PDB entry 8Q9P | X-ray diffraction, 2.20 A resolution | chains A and K of the 5 polymer chains in the assembly

# Chain A
Molecule: MEF2D protein
From: Homo sapiens
UniProtKB: Q05BX2 (Q05BX2_HUMAN); numbering as in UniProt (aligned over 1-95)
Amino-acid sequence (95 residues; row label = number of the first residue in the row):
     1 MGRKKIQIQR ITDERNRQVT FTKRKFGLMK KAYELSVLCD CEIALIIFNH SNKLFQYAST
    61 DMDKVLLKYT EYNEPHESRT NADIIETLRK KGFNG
Disordered / not traced: 1, 93-95

# Chain K
Molecule: MADS box dsDNA fw: AACTATTTATAAGA
From: Homo sapiens
Sequence (14 nucleotides; row label = number of the first residue in the row):
     2 AACTATTTAT AAGA

# Interface between chain A and chain K
Contacting residue pairs (10):
  Gly-2(A) with DT7(K), hydrogen bond to the base; DT8(K), hydrogen bond to the sugar
  Arg-3(A) with DT5(K), hydrogen bond to the base; DA6(K), hydrogen bond to the sugar; DT7(K), sugar contact
  Lys-4(A) with DT8(K), sugar contact
  Lys-5(A) with DT8(K), sugar contact; DT9(K), salt bridge to the phosphate
  Lys-31(A) with DA10(K), hydrogen bond to the phosphate; DT11(K), salt bridge to the phosphate

# Summary
5 residues of chain A and 7 residues of chain K are in contact, with 5 hydrogen bonds and 2 salt bridges.
Polar pairs include Gly-2(A)/DT7(K), Arg-3(A)/DT5(K) and Gly-2(A)/DT8(K).
Here chain A is MEF2D protein and chain K is MADS box dsDNA fw: AACTATTTATAAGA, both from Homo sapiens. Entry
8Q9P (Crystal Structure of the MADS-box/MEF2 Domain of MEF2D bound to dsDNA and HDAC5 deacetylase binding
motif) was determined by X-ray diffraction together with 8Q9N, 8PDE, 8Q9Q, 8Q9R and 8C84 from the same study.
